8VWH - chains C and M of the 8 polymer chains in the assembly; structure by electron microscopy, 3.06 A resolution.

# Chain C (and M)
Protein: Major capsid protein
Organism: Autographa californica multiple nucleopolyhedrovirus
Notes: chain M of this document is another copy of the same molecule, construct and numbering; everything in this record applies to it too
Reference sequence: P17499 (MCP_NPVAC); residue numbers follow UniProt; this construct covers 1-347
Sequence (347 residues; row label = number of the first residue in the row):
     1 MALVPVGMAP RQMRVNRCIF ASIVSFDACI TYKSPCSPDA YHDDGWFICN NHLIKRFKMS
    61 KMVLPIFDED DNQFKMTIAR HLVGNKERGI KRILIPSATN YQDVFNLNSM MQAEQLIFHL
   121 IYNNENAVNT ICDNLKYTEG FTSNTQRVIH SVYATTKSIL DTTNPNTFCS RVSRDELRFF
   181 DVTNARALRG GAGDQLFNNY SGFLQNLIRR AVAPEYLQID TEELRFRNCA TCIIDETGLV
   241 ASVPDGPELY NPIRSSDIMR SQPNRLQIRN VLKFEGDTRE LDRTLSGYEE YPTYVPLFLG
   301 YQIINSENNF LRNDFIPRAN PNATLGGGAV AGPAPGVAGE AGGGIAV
Disordered / not traced: 1-14, 27-34, 254-261, 321-347 (chain M: 1-14, 254-261, 321-347)
Ion coordination: Zn2+: C18, C36, C49, H52

# Chain C / chain M interface
Residue-residue contacts (33):
  R265(C) - G276(M)
  Q267(C) - K273(M)
  Q267(C) - F274(M)
  Q267(C) - E275(M)  hydrogen bond (backbone-backbone)
  I268(C) - L272(M)  hydrophobic
  I268(C) - K273(M)
  I268(C) - F274(M)  hydrophobic
  I268(C) - E275(M)
  R269(C) - V271(M)
  R269(C) - L272(M)
  R269(C) - K273(M)  hydrogen bond (backbone-backbone)
  R269(C) - E275(M)  hydrogen bond (backbone-side chain)
  N270(C) - N270(M)  hydrogen bond
  N270(C) - V271(M)
  V271(C) - N270(M)
  V271(C) - V271(M)  hydrogen bond (backbone-backbone)
  V271(C) - K273(M)
  L272(C) - I268(M)  hydrophobic
  L272(C) - N270(M)
  K273(C) - Q267(M)
  K273(C) - I268(M)
  K273(C) - R269(M)  hydrogen bond (backbone-backbone)
  K273(C) - V271(M)
  F274(C) - L266(M)  hydrophobic
  F274(C) - Q267(M)
  F274(C) - I268(M)  hydrophobic
  E275(C) - Q262(M)
  E275(C) - R265(M)
  E275(C) - Q267(M)  hydrogen bond (backbone-backbone)
  G276(C) - R265(M)  hydrogen bond (backbone-backbone)
  D277(C) - P263(M)
  D277(C) - N264(M)  hydrogen bond (side chain-backbone)
  E280(C) - N264(M)
Other interface residues (no listed pair), chain C (14 interface residues in all): N264
Other interface residues (no listed pair), chain M (16 interface residues in all): D277

# Overview
14 residues of chain C face 16 of chain M across their interface; the contacts include 9 hydrogen bonds. Polar
pairs include R269(C)-E275(M), N270(C)-N270(M) and D277(C)-N264(M). The Zn2+ site is built by C18(C), C36(C),
C49(C) and H52(C).
Both chains are Major capsid protein (Autographa californica multiple nucleopolyhedrovirus). Entry 8VWH
(Structure of the baculovirus major nucleocapsid protein VP39 (localised reconstruction)) was determined by
electron microscopy, deposited together with 8VWJ.
